7V00 - chains B and G of the 11 polymer chains in the assembly; structure by electron microscopy, 3.87 A resolution.

== Chain B ==
Protein: CRISPR system Cms endoribonuclease Csm3
Source organism: Staphylococcus epidermidis RP62A
Reference sequence: Q5HK91 (Q5HK91_STAEQ); residue numbers follow UniProt; this construct covers 1-214
Sequence (214 residues; row label = number of the first residue in the row):
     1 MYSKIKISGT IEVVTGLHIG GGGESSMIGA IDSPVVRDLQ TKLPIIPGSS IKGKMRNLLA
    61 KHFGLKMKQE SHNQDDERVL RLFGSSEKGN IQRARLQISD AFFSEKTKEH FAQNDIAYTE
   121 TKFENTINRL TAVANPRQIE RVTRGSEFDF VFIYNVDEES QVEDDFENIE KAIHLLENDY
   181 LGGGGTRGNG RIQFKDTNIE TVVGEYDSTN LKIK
Not modelled in the structure: 1, 24-32, 64-75

== Chain G ==
Molecule: 37-nt RNA strand
Source organism: Staphylococcus epidermidis RP62A
Notes: fragment: Staphylococcus epidermidis RP62A CRISPR RNA: Repeat plus Spacer sequence 2
Sequence (37 nucleotides; numbered 1 to 37; the number before each row is that of its first residue):
     1 ACGAGAACUA GUAAUAAUUG UCAUUUGCAU ACGUUAC
Not modelled in the structure: 31-37

== Chain B / chain G interface ==
Residue-residue contacts - 41 pairs, chain B then chain G:
  His-18(B) with A10(G), phosphate contact
  Ile-19(B) with U9(G), phosphate contact; A10(G), phosphate contact
  Gly-20(B) with U9(G), hydrogen bond to the sugar
  Gly-21(B) with U9(G), hydrogen bond to the sugar
  Gly-23(B) with U9(G), hydrogen bond to the sugar
  Ser-50(B) with C8(G), sugar contact
  Lys-52(B) with A7(G), salt bridge to the phosphate
  Gly-53(B) with C8(G), base contact
  Lys-54(B) with C8(G), base contact
  Arg-56(B) with A7(G), salt bridge to the phosphate
  Asn-57(B) with C8(G), hydrogen bond to the base
  Gly-84(B) with A6(G), phosphate contact
  Ser-85(B) with A6(G), hydrogen bond to the sugar
  Ser-86(B) with G5(G), hydrogen bond to the sugar
  Glu-87(B) with G5(G), hydrogen bond to the base; A6(G), base contact
  Ala-94(B) with A6(G), phosphate contact
  Lys-122(B) with A14(G), base contact
  Phe-123(B) with A14(G), base contact; U15(G), base contact
  Glu-124(B) with A14(G), base contact; U15(G), base contact
  Asn-125(B) with A14(G), phosphate contact; U15(G), base contact
  Thr-126(B) with A13(G), sugar contact; A14(G), phosphate contact
  Ile-127(B) with A14(G), phosphate contact; A16(G), sugar contact
  Ala-134(B) with A16(G), base contact
  Pro-136(B) with U15(G), base contact
  Arg-137(B) with A13(G), base contact; U15(G), base contact
  Tyr-180(B) with G11(G), hydrogen bond to the phosphate
  Gly-182(B) with A10(G), sugar contact
  Gly-183(B) with A10(G), hydrogen bond to the phosphate; G11(G), phosphate contact
  Gly-184(B) with G11(G), hydrogen bond to the phosphate
  Thr-186(B) with U12(G), hydrogen bond to the phosphate
  Arg-187(B) with U12(G), salt bridge to the phosphate; A13(G), hydrogen bond to the base
Interface residues without a listed pair, chain B (32 interface residues in all): Ser-49

== In short ==
The interface between chain B and chain G involves 32 residues on one side and 12 on the other; the contacts
include 12 hydrogen bonds and 3 salt bridges. Among the polar pairs are Asn-57(B)/C8(G), Glu-87(B)/G5(G) and
Arg-187(B)/A13(G).
Here chain B is CRISPR system Cms endoribonuclease Csm3 and chain G is a 37-nt RNA strand, both from
Staphylococcus epidermidis RP62A. Entry 7V00 (Staphylococcus epidermidis RP62a CRISPR tall effector complex
with bound ATP) was determined by electron microscopy, deposited together with 7UZW, 7UZX, 7UZY, 7UZZ, 7V01
and 7V02.
